Entry 8OHZ (X-ray diffraction, 2.65 A resolution); this record covers chains B and C of the 28 polymer chains in the assembly.

Chain B:
Molecule: Proteasome subunit alpha type-3
Source organism: Saccharomyces cerevisiae
Reference sequence: P23638 (PSA3_YEAST); residues 0-257 here correspond to UniProt positions 1-258 (UniProt number = residue number + 1)
Chain sequence (258 residues; each row starts with the number of its first residue; numbering starts at 0):
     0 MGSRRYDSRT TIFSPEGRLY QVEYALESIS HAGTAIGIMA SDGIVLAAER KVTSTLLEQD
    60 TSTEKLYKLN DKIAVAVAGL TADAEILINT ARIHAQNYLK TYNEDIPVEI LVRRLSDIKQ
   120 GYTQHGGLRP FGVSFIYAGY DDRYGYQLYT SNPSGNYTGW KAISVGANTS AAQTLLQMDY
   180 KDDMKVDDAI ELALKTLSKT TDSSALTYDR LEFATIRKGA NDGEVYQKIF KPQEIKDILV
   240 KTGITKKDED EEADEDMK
Disordered / not traced: 0, 245-257
Curated features (UniProtKB/Swiss-Prot):
  - cross-link (Glycyl lysine isopeptide (Lys-Gly)): Lys99 (interchain with G-Cter in ubiquitin), Lys198 (interchain with G-Cter in ubiquitin), Lys230 (interchain with G-Cter in ubiquitin)

Chain C:
Molecule: Proteasome subunit alpha type-4
Source organism: Saccharomyces cerevisiae
Reference sequence: P40303 (PSA4_YEAST); residues -1 to 252 here correspond to UniProt positions 1-254 (UniProt number = residue number + 2)
Chain sequence (254 residues; row label = number of the first residue in the row; numbers below 1 keep their minus sign (Met-1 is residue -1)):
    -1 MSGYDRALSI FSPDGHIFQV EYALEAVKRG TCAVGVKGKN CVVLGCERRS TLKLQDTRIT
    59 PSKVSKIDSH VVLSFSGLNA DSRILIEKAR VEAQSHRLTL EDPVTVEYLT RYVAGVQQRY
   119 TQSGGVRPFG VSTLIAGFDP RDDEPKLYQT EPSGIYSSWS AQTIGRNSKT VREFLEKNYD
   179 RKEPPATVEE CVKLTVRSLL EVVQTGAKNI EITVVKPDSD IVALSSEEIN QYVTQIEQEK
   239 QEQQEQDKKK KSNH
Disordered / not traced: -1 to 0, 241-252
Curated features (UniProtKB/Swiss-Prot):
  - modified residue: Thr58 (Phosphothreonine)

How chain B and chain C interact:
Residue-residue contacts - 79 pairs, chain B then chain C:
  Arg3(B) with Arg4(C)
  Asp6(B) with Tyr2(C), hydrogen bond; Arg4(C), salt bridge
  Arg8(B) with Tyr2(C); Arg4(C)
  Thr10(B) with Leu6(C); Arg125(C)
  Ile11(B) with Leu6(C), hydrophobic; Gln17(C)
  Phe12(B) with Gln17(C), hydrogen bond (backbone-side chain); Tyr20(C); Ala21(C), hydrophobic; Leu76(C), hydrophobic; Arg125(C); Pro126(C); Gly128(C)
  Ser13(B) with Tyr20(C)
  Pro14(B) with Tyr20(C), hydrophobic; Glu23(C)
  Glu15(B) with Glu23(C); Arg27(C), hydrogen bond (backbone-side chain)
  Gly16(B) with Tyr20(C); Glu23(C); Ala24(C); Arg27(C)
  Arg17(B) with Arg27(C)
  Leu18(B) with Leu76(C), hydrophobic; Arg125(C)
  Met38(B) with Asp54(C); Arg56(C)
  Arg112(B) with Arg81(C)
  Ser115(B) with Arg81(C), hydrogen bond (backbone-side chain)
  Asp116(B) with Arg81(C), salt bridge; Ile82(C)
  Gln119(B) with Ala78(C); Asp79(C); Ile82(C)
  Thr122(B) with Arg125(C), hydrogen bond (backbone-side chain)
  Gln123(B) with Tyr118(C); Gly123(C); Val124(C); Arg125(C), hydrogen bond (backbone-backbone); Phe127(C)
  His124(B) with Gly123(C); Val124(C)
  Gly125(B) with Tyr2(C); Gly123(C)
  Gly126(B) with Tyr2(C)
  Tyr143(B) with Arg56(C), hydrogen bond (backbone-side chain); Ile57(C), hydrophobic
  Tyr145(B) with Arg56(C), hydrogen bond (backbone-side chain)
  Gln146(B) with Ile57(C)
  Leu147(B) with Ile57(C)
  Tyr148(B) with Ile57(C)
  Ser153(B) with Ala78(C)
  Gly154(B) with Ala78(C); Arg81(C), hydrogen bond (backbone-side chain)
  Asn155(B) with Asn77(C); Ala78(C)
  Tyr156(B) with Pro59(C); Arg81(C)
  Thr157(B) with Thr58(C)
  Gly158(B) with Gln53(C); Asp54(C), hydrogen bond (backbone-backbone); Ile57(C); Thr58(C), hydrogen bond (backbone-side chain)
  Trp159(B) with Leu50(C), hydrophobic; Lys51(C); Leu52(C); Gln53(C); Asp54(C)
  Lys160(B) with Leu52(C), hydrogen bond (backbone-backbone); Gln53(C); Asp54(C)
  Ala161(B) with Leu52(C)
  Gln172(B) with Leu52(C)
  Leu175(B) with Leu52(C), hydrophobic
  Gln176(B) with Leu52(C)
  Tyr179(B) with Leu52(C), hydrophobic
Also at the interface, not in a pair above, chain B (41 interface residues in all): Glu108

Summary:
41 residues of chain B face 31 of chain C across their interface; the contacts include 12 hydrogen bonds and 2
salt bridges. Polar contacts include Asp6(B)-Arg4(C), Asp116(B)-Arg81(C) and Asp6(B)-Tyr2(C).
Here chain B is Proteasome subunit alpha type-3 and chain C is Proteasome subunit alpha type-4, both from
Saccharomyces cerevisiae. Entry 8OHZ (Yeast 20S proteasome in complex with a photoswitchable cepafungin
derivative (transCep1)) was determined by X-ray diffraction, deposited together with 8OI1.
